5Y0C - chains I and E of the 10 polymer chains in the assembly; structure by X-ray diffraction, 2.09 A resolution.

[Chain I]
Molecule: 146-nt DNA strand
Organism: Homo sapiens
Sequence (146 nucleotides; numbered 1 to 146; the number before each row is that of its first residue):
     1 ATCAATATCC ACCTGCAGAT TCTACCAAAA GTGTATTTGG AAACTGCTCC ATCAAAAGGC
    61 ATGTTCAGCT GAATTCAGCT GAACATGCCT TTTGATGGAG CAGTTTCCAA ATACACTTTT
   121 GGTAGAATCT GCAGGTGGAT ATTGAT
Disordered / not traced: 1
Bound ions: Mn2+ site 1: DA27, DT118; Mn2+ site 2 near DG68 (its only coordinating residue here); Mn2+ site 3 near DG121 (its only coordinating residue here); Mn2+ site 4 near DG134 (its only coordinating residue here)

[Chain E]
Protein: Histone H3.1
Organism: Homo sapiens
Reference sequence: P68431 (H31_HUMAN); residues 0-135 here correspond to UniProt positions 1-136 (UniProt number = residue number + 1)
Chain sequence (139 residues; row label = number of the first residue in the row; numbers below 1 keep their minus sign (Gly-3 is residue -3)):
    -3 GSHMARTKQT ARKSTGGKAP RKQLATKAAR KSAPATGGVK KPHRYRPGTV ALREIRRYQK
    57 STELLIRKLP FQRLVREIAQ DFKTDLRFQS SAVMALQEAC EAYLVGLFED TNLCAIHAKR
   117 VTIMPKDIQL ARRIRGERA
Disordered / not traced: -3 to 35, 135
Construct notes: expression tag (-3 to -1)
UniProt features mapped onto this chain:
  - modified residue: Arg2 (Asymmetric dimethylarginine), Thr3 (Phosphothreonine), Lys4 (Allysine), Gln5 (5-glutamyl dopamine), Thr6 (Phosphothreonine), Arg8 (Citrulline), Lys9 (N6,N6,N6-trimethyllysine), Ser10 (ADP-ribosylserine), Thr11 (Phosphothreonine), Lys14 (N6-(2-hydroxyisobutyryl)lysine), Arg17 (Asymmetric dimethylarginine), Lys18 (N6-(2-hydroxyisobutyryl)lysine), Lys23 (N6-(2-hydroxyisobutyryl)lysine), Arg26 (Citrulline), Lys27 (N6,N6,N6-trimethyllysine), Ser28 (ADP-ribosylserine), Lys36 (N6,N6,N6-trimethyllysine), Lys37 (N6-methyllysine), Tyr41 (Phosphotyrosine), Lys56 (N6,N6,N6-trimethyllysine) and 8 more in UniProt
  - lipidation: Lys18 (N6-decanoyllysine)
Bound ions: Mn2+: Asp77 (shared with 1 residue of chain D)
What the authors report for this chain:
  - disease-associated variants - E97K: decreased stability
  - disease-associated variants - E97K: abolished binding to H2A-H2B
  - disease-associated variants - E97K: decreased localization

[How chain I and chain E interact]
Contacting residue pairs (29; chain I residue first):
  DA5(I) - His39(E)  phosphate contact
  DT6(I) - His39(E)  sugar contact
  DT6(I) - Tyr41(E)  sugar contact
  DA7(I) - Tyr41(E)  sugar contact
  DA7(I) - Arg49(E)  hydrogen bond to the phosphate
  DT8(I) - Arg49(E)  salt bridge to the phosphate
  DC9(I) - Lys56(E)  salt bridge to the phosphate
  DG81(I) - Pro43(E)  phosphate contact
  DG81(I) - Gly44(E)  hydrogen bond to the phosphate
  DA82(I) - Arg40(E)  hydrogen bond to the base
  DA82(I) - Tyr41(E)  sugar contact
  DA82(I) - Arg42(E)  sugar contact
  DA82(I) - Pro43(E)  sugar contact
  DA82(I) - Gly44(E)  hydrogen bond to the phosphate
  DA82(I) - Thr45(E)  phosphate contact
  DA82(I) - Val46(E)  hydrogen bond to the phosphate
  DA82(I) - Ala47(E)  hydrogen bond to the phosphate
  DA83(I) - Arg40(E)  hydrogen bond to the sugar
  DA83(I) - Tyr41(E)  hydrogen bond to the phosphate
  DA83(I) - Val46(E)  phosphate contact
  DT90(I) - Arg63(E)  phosphate contact
  DT90(I) - Leu65(E)  phosphate contact
  DT90(I) - Pro66(E)  phosphate contact
  DT90(I) - Arg69(E)  salt bridge to the phosphate
  DT91(I) - Arg63(E)  salt bridge to the phosphate
  DT91(I) - Lys64(E)  hydrogen bond to the phosphate
  DT91(I) - Leu65(E)  hydrogen bond to the phosphate
  DA99(I) - Arg83(E)  phosphate contact
  DG100(I) - Arg83(E)  sugar contact
Also at the interface, not in a pair above, chain I (14 interface residues in all): DG71, DA72
Also at the interface, not in a pair above, chain E (18 interface residues in all): Lys115

[Overview]
14 residues of chain I and 18 residues of chain E are in contact, with 10 hydrogen bonds and 4 salt bridges.
Polar contacts include DA82(I)-Arg40(E), DA83(I)-Arg40(E) and DA7(I)-Arg49(E). DA27(I) and DT118(I) coordinate
Mn2+ site 1. From the paper: E97K of chain E reduces stability; E97K of chain E abolishes binding to H2A-H2B.
Here chain I is a 146-nt DNA strand and chain E is Histone H3.1, both from Homo sapiens. Entry 5Y0C (Crystal
Structure of the human nucleosome at 2.09 angstrom resolution) was determined by X-ray diffraction together
with 5Y0D from the same study.
